Entry 9D80 (electron microscopy, 3.70 A resolution); this record covers chains A and B of the 6 polymer chains in the assembly.

# Chain A
Protein: Portal protein
Source organism: Shigella virus Moo19
UniProtKB: A0AAE8YF79 (A0AAE8YF79_9CAUD); residue numbers follow UniProt; this construct covers 1-760
Chain sequence (760 residues; each row starts with the number of its first residue):
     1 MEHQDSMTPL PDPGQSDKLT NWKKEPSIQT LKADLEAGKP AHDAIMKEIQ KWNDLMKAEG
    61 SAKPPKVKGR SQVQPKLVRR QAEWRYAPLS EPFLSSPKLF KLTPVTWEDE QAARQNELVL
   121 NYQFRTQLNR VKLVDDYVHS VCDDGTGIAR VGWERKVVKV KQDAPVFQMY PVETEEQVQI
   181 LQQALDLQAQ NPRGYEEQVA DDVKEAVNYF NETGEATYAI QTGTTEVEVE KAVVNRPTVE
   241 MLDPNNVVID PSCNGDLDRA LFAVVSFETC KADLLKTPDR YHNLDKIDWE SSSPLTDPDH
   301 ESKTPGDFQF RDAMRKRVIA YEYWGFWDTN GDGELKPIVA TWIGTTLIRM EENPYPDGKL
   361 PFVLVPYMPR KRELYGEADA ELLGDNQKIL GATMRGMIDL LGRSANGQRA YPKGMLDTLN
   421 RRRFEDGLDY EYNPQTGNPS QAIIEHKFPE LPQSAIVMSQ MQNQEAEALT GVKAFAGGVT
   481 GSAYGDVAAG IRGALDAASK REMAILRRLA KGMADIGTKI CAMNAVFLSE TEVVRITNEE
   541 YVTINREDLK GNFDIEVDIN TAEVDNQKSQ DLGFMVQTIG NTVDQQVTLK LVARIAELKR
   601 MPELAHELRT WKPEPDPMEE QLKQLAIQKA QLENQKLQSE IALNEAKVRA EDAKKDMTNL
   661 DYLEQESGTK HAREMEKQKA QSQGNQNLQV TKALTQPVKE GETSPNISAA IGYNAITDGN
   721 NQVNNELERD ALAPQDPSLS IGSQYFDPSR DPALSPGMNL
Unresolved in the structure: 1-16, 476-482, 676-760

# Chain B
Protein: Gp83
Source organism: Shigella virus Moo19
UniProtKB: A0AAE9C642 (A0AAE9C642_9CAUD); numbering as in UniProt (aligned over 1-234)
Chain sequence (234 residues; numbered 1 to 234; the number before each row is that of its first residue):
     1 MRKLSDVYKV LALTSLKSAG FITDDKVNIE AWGKPEVLAH INEGLTRLHS RFVLRTNNCI
    61 VEMKEGRTDY PLLARYSYER FDPAKAPYPY IMDTPQEPFQ EDVIKILNVY DSKGIRRKLN
   121 DDHDKNGLFT PRPDVLQCMW PRHFEALNVL YQAKHPELTG DENQEIDLPE TLYSALENWV
   181 GYRYHTGLNT EGSTAKAAEY LQLYESICGE VVDFDLANGS MSNTNVLFEK RGWV

# How chain A and chain B interact
Residue-residue contacts (10; chain A residue first):
  Asp417(A) with Phe214(B); Asp215(B)
  Asn420(A) with Ser220(B), hydrogen bond
  Arg423(A) with Ser220(B), hydrogen bond; Met221(B); Ser222(B)
  Asp429(A) with Ser222(B); Asn223(B)
  Glu431(A) with Ser220(B)
  Asn433(A) with Asp213(B), hydrogen bond (side chain-backbone)
Other interface residues (no listed pair), chain A (7 interface residues in all): Leu428
Other interface residues (no listed pair), chain B (9 interface residues in all): Val212, Gly219

# Summary
The interface between chain A and chain B involves 7 residues on one side and 9 on the other; the contacts
include 3 hydrogen bonds. Polar contacts include Asn420(A)-Ser220(B), Arg423(A)-Ser220(B) and
Asn433(A)-Asp213(B).
Chain A is Portal protein and chain B is Gp83, both from Shigella virus Moo19; the structure, Shigella
flexneri bacteriophage Moo19 Tail, was determined by electron microscopy, deposited together with 9D7Z, 9D81,
9D82, 9D83 and 9D84.
